Entry 9B3I (electron microscopy, 2.88 A resolution); this record covers chains B and C of the 6 polymer chains in the assembly.

# Chain B
Name: Histone H2A
Source organism: Saccharomyces cerevisiae
UniProt: A0A6A5Q402 (A0A6A5Q402_YEASX); residues 1-131 here correspond to UniProt positions 2-132 (UniProt number = residue number + 1)
Amino-acid sequence (131 residues; numbered 1 to 131; the number before each row is that of its first residue):
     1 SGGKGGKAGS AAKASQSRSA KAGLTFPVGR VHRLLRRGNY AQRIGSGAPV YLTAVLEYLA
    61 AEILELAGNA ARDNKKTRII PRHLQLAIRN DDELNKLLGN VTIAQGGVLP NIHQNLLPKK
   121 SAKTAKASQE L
Not modelled in the structure: 1-16, 100-131

# Chain C
Name: Histone H2B
Source organism: Saccharomyces cerevisiae
UniProt: A0A6A5Q1U6 (A0A6A5Q1U6_YEASX); residues 1-130 here correspond to UniProt positions 2-131 (UniProt number = residue number + 1)
Amino-acid sequence (130 residues; each row starts with the number of its first residue):
     1 SSAAEKKPAS KAPAEKKPAA KKTSTSVDGK KRSKVRKETY SSYIYKVLKQ THPDTGISQK
    61 SMSILNSFVN DIFERIATEA SKLAAYNKKS TISAREIQTA VRLILPGELA KHAVSEGTRA
   121 VTKYSSSTQA
Not modelled in the structure: 1-37, 127-130

# Chain B / chain C interface
Pairs across the interface - 102 pairs, chain B then chain C:
  Lys-21(B) / Lys-123(C)
  Lys-21(B) / Tyr-124(C)  hydrogen bond (side chain-backbone)
  Lys-21(B) / Ser-126(C)  hydrogen bond (side chain-backbone)
  Ala-22(B) / Ala-120(C)
  Ala-22(B) / Lys-123(C)
  Gly-23(B) / Lys-123(C)
  Leu-24(B) / Ala-120(C)  hydrophobic
  Thr-25(B) / Tyr-43(C)
  Thr-25(B) / Val-47(C)
  Phe-26(B) / Tyr-40(C)  hydrophobic
  Phe-26(B) / Tyr-43(C)  hydrophobic
  Phe-26(B) / Ile-44(C)  hydrophobic
  Phe-26(B) / Val-47(C)  hydrophobic
  Pro-27(B) / Tyr-40(C)  hydrophobic
  Pro-27(B) / Tyr-43(C)
  Arg-30(B) / Glu-38(C)  salt bridge
  Val-31(B) / Phe-73(C)  hydrophobic
  Leu-34(B) / Glu-38(C)
  Leu-34(B) / Tyr-40(C)
  Leu-34(B) / Phe-73(C)  hydrophobic
  Leu-35(B) / Phe-73(C)
  Leu-35(B) / Ile-92(C)  hydrophobic
  Arg-37(B) / Glu-74(C)  salt bridge
  Tyr-40(B) / Ala-77(C)  hydrophobic
  Tyr-40(B) / Ser-81(C)  hydrogen bond (backbone-side chain)
  Tyr-40(B) / Ile-92(C)  hydrophobic
  Ala-41(B) / Ser-90(C)
  Ala-41(B) / Ile-92(C)  hydrophobic
  Gln-42(B) / Ser-90(C)  hydrogen bond (backbone-backbone)
  Arg-43(B) / Ser-90(C)
  Arg-43(B) / Thr-91(C)  hydrogen bond
  Arg-43(B) / Ile-92(C)  hydrogen bond (backbone-backbone)
  Ile-44(B) / Ile-92(C)
  Gly-45(B) / Ile-92(C)  hydrogen bond (backbone-backbone)
  Gly-45(B) / Ser-93(C)
  Ser-46(B) / Tyr-124(C)
  Gly-47(B) / Val-121(C)
  Ala-48(B) / Ile-92(C)
  Ala-48(B) / Ser-93(C)
  Ala-48(B) / Ala-94(C)
  Val-50(B) / Ala-120(C)
  Val-50(B) / Val-121(C)
  Tyr-51(B) / Ile-97(C)  hydrophobic
  Tyr-51(B) / Gln-98(C)  hydrogen bond
  Tyr-51(B) / Val-114(C)  hydrogen bond (side chain-backbone)
  Tyr-51(B) / Gly-117(C)
  Tyr-51(B) / Thr-118(C)
  Tyr-51(B) / Val-121(C)  hydrophobic
  Leu-52(B) / Phe-73(C)  hydrophobic
  Leu-52(B) / Ile-76(C)  hydrophobic
  Leu-52(B) / Ile-97(C)  hydrophobic
  Ala-54(B) / Glu-116(C)
  Ala-54(B) / Gly-117(C)
  Ala-54(B) / Ala-120(C)  hydrophobic
  Val-55(B) / Val-101(C)  hydrophobic
  Val-55(B) / Ala-113(C)
  Tyr-58(B) / Leu-109(C)
  Tyr-58(B) / His-112(C)
  Tyr-58(B) / Ala-113(C)
  Tyr-58(B) / Glu-116(C)
  Leu-59(B) / Ile-72(C)  hydrophobic
  Leu-59(B) / Leu-105(C)  hydrophobic
  Ala-61(B) / Val-47(C)  hydrophobic
  Ile-63(B) / Leu-65(C)  hydrophobic
  Leu-64(B) / Ile-44(C)
  Leu-64(B) / Val-47(C)  hydrophobic
  Leu-64(B) / Leu-48(C)
  Glu-65(B) / Thr-51(C)
  Glu-65(B) / His-52(C)  hydrogen bond (backbone-side chain)
  Gly-68(B) / His-52(C)
  Asn-69(B) / His-52(C)
  Arg-72(B) / His-52(C)
  Arg-72(B) / Asp-54(C)
  Thr-77(B) / Asp-54(C)
  Thr-77(B) / Thr-55(C)
  Thr-77(B) / Gly-56(C)  hydrogen bond (backbone-backbone)
  Arg-78(B) / Gly-56(C)
  Arg-78(B) / Ile-57(C)
  Arg-78(B) / Ser-58(C)  hydrogen bond
  Ile-79(B) / Thr-55(C)
  Ile-79(B) / Gly-56(C)  hydrogen bond (backbone-backbone)
  Ile-79(B) / Ile-57(C)  hydrophobic
  Ile-79(B) / Ser-58(C)  hydrogen bond (backbone-backbone)
  Ile-79(B) / Ser-61(C)
  Ile-80(B) / Ser-58(C)
  Ile-80(B) / Ser-61(C)
  Pro-81(B) / Lys-60(C)
  Pro-81(B) / Ser-61(C)
  Pro-81(B) / Ile-64(C)  hydrophobic
  Leu-84(B) / Ser-61(C)
  Leu-84(B) / Ile-64(C)  hydrophobic
  Leu-84(B) / Phe-68(C)  hydrophobic
  Ile-88(B) / Phe-68(C)  hydrophobic
  Glu-93(B) / Pro-106(C)
  Glu-93(B) / Glu-108(C)
  Glu-93(B) / Leu-109(C)  hydrogen bond (side chain-backbone)
  Leu-94(B) / Leu-109(C)  hydrophobic
  Leu-97(B) / Ile-72(C)  hydrophobic
  Leu-97(B) / Arg-75(C)  hydrogen bond (backbone-side chain)
  Leu-97(B) / Leu-105(C)  hydrophobic
  Leu-98(B) / Phe-68(C)  hydrophobic
  Leu-98(B) / Ile-72(C)  hydrophobic
Other interface residues (no listed pair), chain B (52 interface residues in all): Arg-18, Leu-56, Glu-57, Ala-60, Glu-62, Lys-96
Other interface residues (no listed pair), chain C (54 interface residues in all): Gln-50, Val-69, Asn-70, Thr-78, Ala-84, Ile-104

# In short
The interface between chain B and chain C involves 52 residues on one side and 54 on the other; the contacts
include 16 hydrogen bonds and 2 salt bridges. Among the polar pairs are Arg-30(B)/Glu-38(C),
Arg-37(B)/Glu-74(C) and Lys-21(B)/Tyr-124(C).
Here chain B is Histone H2A and chain C is Histone H2B, both from Saccharomyces cerevisiae. Entry 9B3I
(Cryo-EM structure of yeast (Nap1)2-H2A-H2B-Kap114-RanGTP) was determined by electron microscopy together with
9B23, 9B31 and 9B3F from the same study.
